PDB entry 8T6Q | electron microscopy, 3.50 A resolution | chains A and J of the 12 polymer chains in the assembly

# Chain A (and J)
Name: Venus-tagged CaMKII beta holoenzyme mutant
Organism: Aequorea victoria
Notes: chain J of this document is another copy of the same molecule, construct and numbering; everything in this record applies to it too
UniProt: chimeric construct of P42212, P08413: residues -251 to -15 from P42212 (GFP_AEQVI) positions 2-238 (UniProt number = residue number + 253); residues 1-542 from P08413 positions 1-542 (same numbers)
Amino-acid sequence (815 residues; each row starts with the number of its first residue; numbers below 1 keep their minus sign (Met-272 is residue -272)):
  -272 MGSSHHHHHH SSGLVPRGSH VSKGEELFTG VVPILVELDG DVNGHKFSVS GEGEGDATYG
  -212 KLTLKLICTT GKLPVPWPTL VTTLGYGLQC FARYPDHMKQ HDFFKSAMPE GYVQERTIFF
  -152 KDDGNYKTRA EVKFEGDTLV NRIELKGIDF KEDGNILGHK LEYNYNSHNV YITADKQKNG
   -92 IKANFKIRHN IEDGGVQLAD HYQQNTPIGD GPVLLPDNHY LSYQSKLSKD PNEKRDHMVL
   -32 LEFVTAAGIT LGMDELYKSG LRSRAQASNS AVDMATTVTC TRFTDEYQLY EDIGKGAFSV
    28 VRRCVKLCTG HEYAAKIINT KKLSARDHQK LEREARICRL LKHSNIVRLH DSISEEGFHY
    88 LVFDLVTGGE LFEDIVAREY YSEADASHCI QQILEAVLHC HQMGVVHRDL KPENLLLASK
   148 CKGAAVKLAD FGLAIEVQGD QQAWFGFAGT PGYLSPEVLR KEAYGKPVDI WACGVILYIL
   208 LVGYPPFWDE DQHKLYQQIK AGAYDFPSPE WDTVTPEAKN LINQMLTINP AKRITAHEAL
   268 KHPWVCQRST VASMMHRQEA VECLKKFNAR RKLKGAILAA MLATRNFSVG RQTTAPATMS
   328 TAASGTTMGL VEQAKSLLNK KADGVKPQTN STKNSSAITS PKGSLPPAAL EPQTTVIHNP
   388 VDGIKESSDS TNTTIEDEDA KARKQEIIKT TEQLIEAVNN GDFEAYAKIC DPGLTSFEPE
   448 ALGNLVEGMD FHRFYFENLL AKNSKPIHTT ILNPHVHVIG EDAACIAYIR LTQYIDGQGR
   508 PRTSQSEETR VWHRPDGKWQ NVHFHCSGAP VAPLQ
Unresolved in the structure: -272 to 407
Construct notes: initiating methionine (-272); expression tag (-271 to -252); conflict Leu-207 (Phe46 in P42212), Leu-189 (Phe64 in P42212), Gly-188 (Ser65 in P42212), Leu-185 (Val68 in P42212), Ala-181 (Ser72 in P42212), Thr-100 (Met153 in P42212), Ala-90 (Val163 in P42212), Gly-78 (Ser175 in P42212), Tyr-50 (Thr203 in P42212), Lys-47 (Ala206 in P42212), Leu-22 (His231 in P42212); linker (-14 to 0); engineered mutation Ala287 (Thr in P08413), Ala306 (Thr in P08413), Ala307 (Thr in P08413)
UniProt features mapped onto this chain:
  - modified residue: Tyr-187 (Z: -2,3-didehydrotyrosine)

# How chain A and chain J interact
Contacting residue pairs - 54 pairs, chain A then chain J:
  Gly440(A) - His484(J)
  Thr442(A) - His484(J)
  Phe444(A) - Asn480(J)
  Phe444(A) - Ala494(J)  hydrophobic
  Phe444(A) - Tyr495(J)
  Phe444(A) - Ile496(J)  hydrophobic
  Phe444(A) - Glu514(J)
  Glu445(A) - Glu514(J)
  Pro446(A) - Glu514(J)
  Pro446(A) - Ser534(J)
  Leu449(A) - Gln512(J)
  Leu449(A) - Glu514(J)  hydrogen bond (backbone-side chain)
  Leu452(A) - Asn480(J)
  His482(A) - Thr442(J)
  His482(A) - Leu452(J)
  His482(A) - Glu454(J)  salt bridge
  His484(A) - Gly440(J)
  His484(A) - Thr442(J)  hydrogen bond
  His484(A) - Val529(J)
  Ile486(A) - Ala490(J)  hydrophobic
  Ile486(A) - Val518(J)  hydrophobic
  Ile486(A) - His520(J)
  Ile486(A) - Val529(J)  hydrophobic
  Gly487(A) - His520(J)
  Asp489(A) - Ile486(J)
  Asp489(A) - Gly487(J)
  Ala490(A) - Ile486(J)  hydrophobic
  Ala494(A) - Leu452(J)  hydrophobic
  Ala494(A) - His530(J)
  Ile496(A) - Gly450(J)
  Glu514(A) - Phe444(J)
  Glu514(A) - Gly450(J)
  Glu514(A) - His532(J)
  Glu515(A) - Phe444(J)
  Thr516(A) - His530(J)  hydrogen bond
  Thr516(A) - His532(J)  hydrogen bond
  Val518(A) - Ile486(J)  hydrophobic
  Val518(A) - Val518(J)  hydrophobic
  His520(A) - Ile486(J)
  Val529(A) - His484(J)
  Val529(A) - Ile486(J)  hydrophobic
  His530(A) - His484(J)  hydrogen bond
  His530(A) - Cys492(J)
  His530(A) - Ala494(J)
  His530(A) - Thr516(J)
  His532(A) - Glu514(J)
  His532(A) - Glu515(J)
  His532(A) - Thr516(J)  hydrogen bond
  His532(A) - His532(J)
  His532(A) - Ser534(J)  hydrogen bond
  Cys533(A) - His532(J)
  Cys533(A) - Ser534(J)
  Ser534(A) - His532(J)  hydrogen bond
  Ser534(A) - Ser534(J)  hydrogen bond
Also at the interface, not in a pair above, chain A (33 interface residues in all): Asp438, Ala448, Gly450, Val485, Cys492, Tyr495, Gln512, Trp519
Also at the interface, not in a pair above, chain J (29 interface residues in all): His482, Asp489, Trp519, Gly535

# Summary
Chain A and chain J form an interface of 33 and 29 residues respectively; the contacts include 9 hydrogen
bonds and 1 salt bridge. Among the polar pairs are His482(A)-Glu454(J), Leu449(A)-Glu514(J) and
His484(A)-Thr442(J).
Both chains are Venus-tagged CaMKII beta holoenzyme mutant (Aequorea victoria). Entry 8T6Q (Cryo-EM structure
of dodecameric CaMKII beta holoenzyme T287A T306A T307A) was determined by electron microscopy, deposited
together with 8SYG, 8T6K, 8T15, 8T17 and 8T18.
